7PI7 - chains A and B of the 3 polymer chains in the assembly; structure by X-ray diffraction, 2.72 A resolution.

[Chain A]
Name: Cysteine-rich protective antigen
Source organism: Plasmodium falciparum (isolate 3D7)
UniProtKB: Q8IFM8 (CYRPA_PLAF7); residue numbers follow UniProt; this construct covers 29-362
Amino-acid sequence (343 residues; each row starts with the number of its first residue):
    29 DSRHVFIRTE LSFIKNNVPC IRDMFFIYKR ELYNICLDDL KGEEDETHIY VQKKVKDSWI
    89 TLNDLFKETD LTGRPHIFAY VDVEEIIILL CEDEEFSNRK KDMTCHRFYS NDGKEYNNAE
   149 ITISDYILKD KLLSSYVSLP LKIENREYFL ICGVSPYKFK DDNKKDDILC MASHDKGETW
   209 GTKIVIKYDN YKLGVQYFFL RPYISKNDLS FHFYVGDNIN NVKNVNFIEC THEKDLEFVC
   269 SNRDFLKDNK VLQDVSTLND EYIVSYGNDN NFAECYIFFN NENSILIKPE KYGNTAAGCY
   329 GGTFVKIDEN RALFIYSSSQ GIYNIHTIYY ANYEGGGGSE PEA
Disordered / not traced: 29-30, 69-73, 98-101, 318-322, 362-371
Differences from the reference sequence: conflict A147 (Ser in Q8IFM8), A324 (Thr in Q8IFM8), A340 (Thr in Q8IFM8); expression tag (363-371)
Disulfide bonds: C48-C64, C119-C133, C180-C198, C258-C268, C303-C327

[Chain B]
Name: Monoclonal antibody Cy.002 heavy chain
Source organism: Gallus gallus
Notes: antibody fragment or engineered binder
Amino-acid sequence (221 residues; row label = number of the first residue in the row):
    20 EVQLQQSGAE LVKPGASVKL SCTASGFNIK DTYIHWVKQR PEQGLEWIGR IDPANGNTYS
    80 DPKFQDKATI KADTSSNTAY LQLSSLTSED TAVYYCARDV LYFDVWGAGT TVTVSSASTK
   140 GPSVFPLAPS SKSTSGGTAA LGCLVKDYFP EPVTVSWNSG ALTSGVHTFP AVLQSSGLYS
   200 LSSVVTVPSS SLGTQTYICN VNHKPSNTKV DKKVEPKSCD K
Disordered / not traced: 138-140, 239-240
Disulfide bonds: C41-C115, C162-C218

[Interface between chain A and chain B]
Residue-residue contacts - 31 pairs, chain A then chain B:
  Y185(A) - L120(B)  hydrophobic
  F187(A) - L120(B)  hydrophobic
  K188(A) - Y121(B)
  K188(A) - D123(B)  salt bridge
  D189(A) - Y121(B)  hydrogen bond
  Y219(A) - K49(B)
  Y219(A) - D50(B)
  Y219(A) - A73(B)
  K220(A) - K49(B)  hydrogen bond (side chain-backbone)
  K220(A) - D50(B)
  K220(A) - T51(B)  hydrogen bond (side chain-backbone)
  K220(A) - Y52(B)
  K220(A) - D71(B)  salt bridge
  K220(A) - A73(B)
  L221(A) - D50(B)  hydrogen bond (backbone-backbone)
  L221(A) - T51(B)
  L221(A) - R117(B)
  L221(A) - V119(B)  hydrophobic
  G222(A) - Y52(B)
  G222(A) - V119(B)
  V223(A) - Y52(B)
  G244(A) - Y52(B)
  D245(A) - Y52(B)
  D245(A) - R69(B)  salt bridge
  I247(A) - W66(B)  hydrophobic
  I247(A) - R69(B)
  I247(A) - Y78(B)  hydrophobic
  N248(A) - Y78(B)
  V250(A) - N76(B)
  N252(A) - D71(B)
  N252(A) - N74(B)
Also at the interface, not in a pair above, chain A (18 interface residues in all): K186, L274, N298
Also at the interface, not in a pair above, chain B (18 interface residues in all): H54, P72

[Overview]
The chain A/chain B interface involves 18 residues from each chain; the contacts include 4 hydrogen bonds and
3 salt bridges. Polar pairs include K188(A)-D123(B), K220(A)-D71(B) and D245(A)-R69(B).
Here chain A is Cysteine-rich protective antigen (Plasmodium falciparum (isolate 3D7)) and chain B is
Monoclonal antibody Cy.002 heavy chain (Gallus gallus). Entry 7PI7 (PfCyRPA bound to monoclonal antibody
Cy.002 Fab fragment) was determined by X-ray diffraction.
